9F6Y - chains A and B; structure by electron microscopy, 2.98 A resolution.

[Chain A]
Protein: Mediator of RNA polymerase II transcription subunit 23
From: Homo sapiens
UniProtKB: Q9ULK4 (MED23_HUMAN); residue numbers follow UniProt; this construct covers 1-1368
Chain sequence (1382 residues; numbered 1 to 1382; the number before each row is that of its first residue):
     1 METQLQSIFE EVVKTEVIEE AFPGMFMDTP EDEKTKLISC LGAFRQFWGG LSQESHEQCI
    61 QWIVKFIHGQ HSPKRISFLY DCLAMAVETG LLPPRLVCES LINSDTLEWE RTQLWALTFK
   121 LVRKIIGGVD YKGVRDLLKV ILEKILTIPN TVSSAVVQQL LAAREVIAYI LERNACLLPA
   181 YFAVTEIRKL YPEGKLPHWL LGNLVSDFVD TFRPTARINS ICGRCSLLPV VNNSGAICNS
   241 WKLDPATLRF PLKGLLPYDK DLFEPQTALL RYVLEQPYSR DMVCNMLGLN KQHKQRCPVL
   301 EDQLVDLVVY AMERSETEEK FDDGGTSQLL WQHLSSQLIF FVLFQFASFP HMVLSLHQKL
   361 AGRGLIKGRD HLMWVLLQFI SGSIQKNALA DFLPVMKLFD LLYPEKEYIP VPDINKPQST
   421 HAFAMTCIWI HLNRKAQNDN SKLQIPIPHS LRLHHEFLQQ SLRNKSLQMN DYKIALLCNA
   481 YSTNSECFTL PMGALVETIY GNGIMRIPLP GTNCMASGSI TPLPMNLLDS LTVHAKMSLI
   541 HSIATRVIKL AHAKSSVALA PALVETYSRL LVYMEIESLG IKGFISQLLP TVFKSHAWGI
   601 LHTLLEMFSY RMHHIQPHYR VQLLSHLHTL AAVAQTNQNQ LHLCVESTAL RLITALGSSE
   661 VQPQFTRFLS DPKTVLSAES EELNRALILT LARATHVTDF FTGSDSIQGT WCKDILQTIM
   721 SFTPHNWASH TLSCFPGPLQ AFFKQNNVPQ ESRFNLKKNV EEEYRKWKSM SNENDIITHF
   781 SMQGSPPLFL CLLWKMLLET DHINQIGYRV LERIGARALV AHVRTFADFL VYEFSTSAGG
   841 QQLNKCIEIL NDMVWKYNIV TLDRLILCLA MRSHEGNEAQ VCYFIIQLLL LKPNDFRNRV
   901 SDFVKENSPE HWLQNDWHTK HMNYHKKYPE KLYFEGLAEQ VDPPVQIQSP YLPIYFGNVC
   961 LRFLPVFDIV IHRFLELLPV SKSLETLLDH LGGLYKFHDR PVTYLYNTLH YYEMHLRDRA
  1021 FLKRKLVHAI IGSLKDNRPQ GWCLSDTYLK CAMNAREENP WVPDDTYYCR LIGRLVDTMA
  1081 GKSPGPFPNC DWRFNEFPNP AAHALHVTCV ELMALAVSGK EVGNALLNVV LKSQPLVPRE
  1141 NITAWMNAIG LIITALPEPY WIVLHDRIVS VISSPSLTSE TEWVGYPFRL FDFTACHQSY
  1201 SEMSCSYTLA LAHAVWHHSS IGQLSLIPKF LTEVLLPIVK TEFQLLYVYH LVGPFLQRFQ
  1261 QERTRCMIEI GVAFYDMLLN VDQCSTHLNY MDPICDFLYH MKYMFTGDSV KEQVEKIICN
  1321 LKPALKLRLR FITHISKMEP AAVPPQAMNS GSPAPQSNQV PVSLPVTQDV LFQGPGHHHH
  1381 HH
Disordered / not traced: 1-52, 234-238, 317-326, 502-515, 1033-1060, 1335-1382
Construct notes: expression tag (1369-1382)
UniProt features mapped onto this chain:
  - natural variant: R611 (R611Q: In MRT18)
What the authors report for this chain:
  - conformationally variable residues (helix shift, order/disorder transition, side-chain flip): S327 to S336, I339, L343, F379, G501 to A516, H613, H614, S1033 to A1052, W1092
  - contacts within the chain: L329-W1092
  - mutagenesis - G382F: abolished signaling in response to GAL4-Elk-18P (308-428)
  - mutagenesis - G382F: unchanged signaling in response to E1A CR3 activation domain
  - mutagenesis - G382F: decreased signaling in response to serum induction of EGR1

[Chain B]
Protein: Green fluorescent protein, ETS domain-containing protein Elk-1
From: Homo sapiens
UniProtKB: chimeric construct of P42212, P19419: residues 67-305 from P42212 (GFP_AEQVI) positions 1-238 (offset varies); residues 308-401 from P19419 positions 308-401 (same numbers)
Chain sequence (341 residues; row label = number of the first residue in the row):
    67 MVSKGEELFT GVVPILVELD GDVNGHKFSV SGEGEGDATY GKLTLKFICT TGKLPVPWPT
   127 LVTTLTYGVQ CFSRYPDHMK QHDFFKSAMP EGYVQERTIF FKDDGNYKTR AEVKFEGDTL
   187 VNRIELKGID FKEDGNILGH KLEYNYNSHN VYIMADKQKN GIKVNFKIRH NIEDGSVQLA
   247 DHYQQNTPIG DGPVLLPDNH YLSTQSKLSK DPNEKRDHMV LLEFVTAAGI TLGMDELYKG
   307 SSQPQKGRKP RDLELPLSPS LLGGPGPERA PGSGSGSGLQ APGPALAPSL LPTHTLAPVL
   367 LTPSSLPPSI HFWSTLSPIA PRSPAKLSFQ FPSSGHHHHH H
Disordered / not traced: 67-373, 385-407
Construct notes: insertion (68); conflict L131 (Phe64 in P42212), T132 (Ser65 in P42212), K273 (Ala206 in P42212), L298 (His231 in P42212); linker (306-307); engineered mutation A336 (Thr in P19419), A353 (Thr in P19419), A363 (Thr in P19419); expression tag (402-407)
Modified residues: S383 (phosphoserine; SEP)
UniProt features mapped onto this chain:
  - modified residue: Y133 (Z: -2,3-didehydrotyrosine), S324 (Phosphoserine), T368 (Phosphothreonine), S383 (Phosphoserine), S389 (Phosphoserine)
  - glycosylation: T381 (O-linked (GlcNAc) threonine)
What the authors report for this chain:
  - post-translational modification sites: T368, S383, S389

[Chain A / chain B interface]
Residue-residue contacts (25; chain A residue first):
  I339(A) - F378(B)  hydrophobic
  L343(A) - F378(B)  hydrophobic
  L343(A) - W379(B)
  Q378(A) - F378(B)
  G382(A) - H377(B)
  G382(A) - F378(B)
  S383(A) - F378(B)
  S383(A) - W379(B)
  K386(A) - H377(B)
  N387(A) - W379(B)
  V533(A) - F378(B)  hydrophobic
  H534(A) - I376(B)  hydrogen bond (side chain-backbone)
  M537(A) - I376(B)  hydrophobic
  M537(A) - H377(B)
  M537(A) - F378(B)  hydrophobic
  S538(A) - I376(B)
  H541(A) - I376(B)
  A544(A) - L382(B)  hydrophobic
  S578(A) - F378(B)
  S578(A) - S380(B)  hydrogen bond (side chain-backbone)
  L579(A) - S380(B)
  G583(A) - L382(B)
  Q587(A) - T381(B)  hydrogen bond
  Q587(A) - L382(B)
  Q587(A) - S383(B)  hydrogen bond (side chain-backbone)
Also at the interface, not in a pair above, chain A (20 interface residues in all): F379, Q385, E575
Also at the interface, not in a pair above, chain B (9 interface residues in all): S375
Interface features reported in the paper:
  - residue pairs: I339(A)-F378(B), L343(A)-F378(B), F379(A)-F378(B), G382(A)-F378(B), S383(A)-F378(B), V533(A)-F378(B), H534(A)-I376(B) (hydrophobic contact), M537(A)-F378(B), M537(A)-I376(B) (hydrophobic contact), S538(A)-I376(B) (hydrophobic contact), H541(A)-I376(B) (hydrophobic contact), H541(A)-L382(B) (hydrophobic contact), A544(A)-L382(B) (hydrophobic contact), L579(A)-I376(B) (hydrophobic contact), L579(A)-L382(B) (hydrophobic contact), Q587(A)-L382(B) (hydrophobic contact)
  - interface residues, chain B: I376(B), F378(B), L382(B)

[Summary]
The interface between chain A and chain B involves 20 residues on one side and 9 on the other, with 4 hydrogen
bonds. Polar pairs include H534(A)-I376(B), S578(A)-S380(B) and Q587(A)-T381(B). The authors report contacts
between I339(A) and F378(B), L343(A) and F378(B) and F379(A) and F378(B) among others; hydrophobic contacts
between H534(A) and I376(B), M537(A) and I376(B) and S538(A) and I376(B) among others. From the paper: G382F
of chain A abolishes signaling in response to GAL4-Elk-18P (308-428); interface residues I376(B), F378(B) and
L382(B).
Here chain A is Mediator of RNA polymerase II transcription subunit 23 and chain B is Green fluorescent
protein, ETS domain-containing protein Elk-1, both from Homo sapiens. Entry 9F6Y (CryoEM structure of Human
Mediator subunit MED23 complexed with phosphorylated Elk-1 transcription factor) was determined by electron
microscopy together with 9F76 from the same study.
